PDB entry 7MNU | X-ray diffraction, 2.00 A resolution | chains A and B

Chain A:
Name: GTP-binding nuclear protein Ran
Organism: Homo sapiens
UniProtKB: P62826 (RAN_HUMAN); residues 1-216 here = UniProt positions 1-216
Amino-acid sequence (236 residues; row label = number of the first residue in the row; numbers below 1 keep their minus sign (Met-19 is residue -19)):
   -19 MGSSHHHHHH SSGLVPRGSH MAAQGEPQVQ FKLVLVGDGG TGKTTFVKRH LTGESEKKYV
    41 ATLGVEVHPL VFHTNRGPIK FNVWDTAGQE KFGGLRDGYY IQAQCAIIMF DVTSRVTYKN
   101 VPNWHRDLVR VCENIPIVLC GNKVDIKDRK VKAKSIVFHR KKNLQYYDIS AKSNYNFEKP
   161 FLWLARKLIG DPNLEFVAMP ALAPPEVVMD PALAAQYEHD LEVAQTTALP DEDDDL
Not modelled in the structure: -19 to 6, 207-216
Differences from the reference sequence: expression tag (-19 to 0); engineered mutation Ser35 (Phe in P62826)
Metal / ion sites: Mg2+: Thr24 (together with GDP)
Small-molecule neighbours: GDP (guanosine-5'-diphosphate): Asp18, Gly19, Gly20, Thr21, Gly22, Lys23, Thr24, Thr25, Gln69, Asn122, Lys123, Asp125, Ile126, Ser150, Ala151, Lys152
Curated features (UniProtKB/Swiss-Prot):
  - region: Lys37 to Val45 (Switch-I), Gly68 to Gln84 (Switch-II), Asp211 to Leu216 (Interaction with RANBP1)
  - binding site (GTP): Asp18 to Thr25, Glu36 to Thr42, Gly68, Asn122 to Asp125, Ser150 to Lys152
  - site: Gln69 (Essential for GTP hydrolysis)
  - modified residue: Ala2 (N-acetylalanine), Thr24 (Phosphothreonine), Lys37 (N6-acetyllysine), Lys60 (N6-acetyllysine), Lys71 (N6-acetyllysine), Lys99 (N6-acetyllysine), Lys134 (N6-acetyllysine), Lys159 (N6-acetyllysine)
  - cross-link (Glycyl lysine isopeptide (Lys-Gly)): Lys71 (interchain with G-Cter in SUMO2), Lys152 (interchain with G-Cter in SUMO2)
  - mutagenesis: Gly19 (G19V: Blocks DNA replication; when associated with L-69), Thr24 (T24L: Has low binding affinity for GTP and GDP. Almost completely abolishes interaction with BIRC5; T24N: Has low binding affinity for GTP and GDP. Decreases nuclear import of proteins and RNA ...), Thr25 (T25A: Minor effect on the interaction with the alpha phosphate group of bound GTP), Lys37 (K37Q: Mimics acetylation; enhances the nuclear export of RELA/p65; K37R: Decreased acetylation), Tyr39 (Y39A: Abolishes steric hindrance that traps the essential Q-69 in an unreactive position, and causes slow GTP hydrolysis in wild-type ...), Gln69 (Q69L: Strongly decreased GTPase activity. Probably locked in the GTP-bound form. Loss of interaction with NUTF2. Decreases nuclear location and leads to cytoplasmic location during interphase ...), Glu70 (E70A: Strongly decreases the relase of bound GDP), Arg76 (R76E: Probable loss of interaction with NUTF2. Loss of transport to the nucleus), Lys134 (K134Q: Loss of normal mitotic chromosome segregation and defective mitotic spindle orientation; K134R: Loss of normal mitotic chromosome segregation and formation of sister chromatid bridges), Asp211 to Leu216 (No effect on GTPase activity. Abolishes interaction with RANBP1)

Chain B:
Name: E3 SUMO-protein ligase RanBP2
Organism: Homo sapiens
UniProtKB: P49792 (RBP2_HUMAN); numbering as in UniProt (aligned over 1716-1752)
Amino-acid sequence (43 residues; each row starts with the number of its first residue):
  1710 GPLGSMGFEG MFTKKEGQWD CSVCLVRNEA SATKCIACQC PSK
Not modelled in the structure: 1710-1714
Differences from the reference sequence: expression tag (1710-1715)
Metal / ion sites: Zn2+: Cys1730, Cys1733, Cys1744, Cys1747
Curated features (UniProtKB/Swiss-Prot):
  - cross-link: Lys1723 (Glycyl lysine isopeptide (Lys-Gly) (interchain with G-Cter in SUMO1))

How chain A and chain B interact:
Contacting residue pairs (32; chain A residue first):
  Pro7(A) - Phe1717(B)
  Val9(A) - Phe1717(B)  hydrophobic
  Gln10(A) - Asp1729(B)
  Gln10(A) - Arg1736(B)
  Phe11(A) - Phe1721(B)  hydrophobic
  Lys38(A) - Ser1731(B)  hydrogen bond (side chain-backbone)
  Lys38(A) - Val1732(B)
  Lys38(A) - Leu1734(B)
  Val40(A) - Val1732(B)
  Val40(A) - Cys1733(B)  hydrophobic
  Val40(A) - Cys1747(B)  hydrophobic
  Thr42(A) - Cys1747(B)  hydrogen bond (side chain-backbone)
  Leu43(A) - Ala1746(B)
  Leu43(A) - Cys1747(B)  hydrophobic
  Thr54(A) - Phe1717(B)
  Arg56(A) - Met1715(B)  hydrogen bond (side chain-backbone)
  Arg56(A) - Gly1716(B)  hydrogen bond (side chain-backbone)
  Arg56(A) - Phe1717(B)
  Gly57(A) - Phe1717(B)
  Pro58(A) - Phe1717(B)
  Ile59(A) - Phe1717(B)  hydrophobic
  Lys60(A) - Leu1734(B)
  Asn62(A) - Leu1734(B)
  Trp64(A) - Cys1733(B)
  Trp64(A) - Val1735(B)  hydrophobic
  Gly78(A) - Ala1746(B)
  Ile81(A) - Ile1745(B)  hydrophobic
  Gln82(A) - Val1735(B)
  Gln82(A) - Arg1736(B)  hydrogen bond (side chain-backbone)
  Leu168(A) - Phe1721(B)
  Ile169(A) - Phe1717(B)  hydrophobic
  Ile169(A) - Phe1721(B)  hydrophobic
Interface residues without a listed pair, chain A (25 interface residues in all): Lys12, Tyr39, Val47, Pro49
Interface residues without a listed pair, chain B (15 interface residues in all): Glu1718

Summary:
25 residues of chain A face 15 of chain B across their interface, with 5 hydrogen bonds. Polar contacts
include Lys38(A)-Ser1731(B), Thr42(A)-Cys1747(B) and Arg56(A)-Met1715(B). Bound to chain A: GDP. Curated
annotation (UniProt) lists 23 GTP-binding residues and 15 mutagenesis sites on chain A.
Chain A is GTP-binding nuclear protein Ran and chain B is E3 SUMO-protein ligase RanBP2, both from Homo
sapiens; the structure, Crystal Structure of the ZnF7 of Nucleoporin NUP358/RanBP2 in complex with Ran-GDP,
was determined by X-ray diffraction together with 7MNI, 7MNL, 7MNM, 7MNN, 7MNO, 7MNP and 14 further entries
from the same study.
